6HZ8 - chains D and E of the 14 polymer chains in the assembly; structure by electron microscopy, 4.30 A resolution (low resolution: residue-level contacts below are approximate; hydrogen-bond / salt-bridge calls are withheld).

Chain D (and E):
Name: 5-methylcytosine-specific restriction enzyme B
Source organism: Escherichia coli (strain K12)
Notes: EC 3.1.21.-; chain E of this document is another copy of the same molecule, construct and numbering; everything in this record applies to it too
UniProt: P15005 (MCRB_ECOLI), isoform P15005-2; residues 162-459 here correspond to UniProt positions 1-298 (UniProt number = residue number - 161)
Sequence (307 residues; row label = number of the first residue in the row):
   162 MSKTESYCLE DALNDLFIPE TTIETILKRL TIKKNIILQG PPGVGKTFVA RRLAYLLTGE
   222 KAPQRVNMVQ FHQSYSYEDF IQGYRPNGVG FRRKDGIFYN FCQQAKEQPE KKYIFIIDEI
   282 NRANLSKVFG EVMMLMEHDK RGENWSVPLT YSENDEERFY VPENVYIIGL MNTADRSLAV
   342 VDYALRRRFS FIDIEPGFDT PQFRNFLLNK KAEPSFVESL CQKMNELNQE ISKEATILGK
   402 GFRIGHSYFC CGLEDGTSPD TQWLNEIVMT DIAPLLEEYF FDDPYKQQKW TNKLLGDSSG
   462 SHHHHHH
Unresolved in the structure: 162-173, 458-468 (chain E: 162-172, 458-468)
Sequence notes: expression tag (460-468)
Ligand contacts:
  - GDP (guanosine-5'-diphosphate): D176, L177, F178, P202, P203, G204, V205, G206, K207, T208, F209, H407, S408, C411, C412
  - GMP-PNP (GNP; phosphoaminophosphonic acid-guanylate ester): E298, D300, K301, A345, R348, R349
What the authors report for this chain:
  - mutagenesis - R348A: decreased catalytic activity
  - mutagenesis - R283A: abolished catalytic activity on GTP (citing earlier work)

How chain D and chain E interact:
Residue-residue contacts (35):
  T208(D) - K301(E)
  R212(D) - W306(E)
  M229(D) - M295(E)
  M229(D) - W306(E)
  V230(D) - M295(E)
  Q231(D) - M294(E)
  Q231(D) - M295(E)
  Q231(D) - R348(E)
  Q231(D) - R349(E)
  H233(D) - S287(E)
  H233(D) - G291(E)
  H233(D) - M294(E)
  Q234(D) - N285(E)
  S235(D) - S287(E)
  R246(D) - T311(E)
  R246(D) - Y312(E)
  P247(D) - Y245(E)
  N248(D) - Y245(E)
  N248(D) - F252(E)
  G249(D) - Y245(E)
  G249(D) - F252(E)
  V250(D) - F252(E)
  G251(D) - F252(E)
  R253(D) - E314(E)
  K255(D) - L310(E)
  K255(D) - T311(E)
  E280(D) - Y344(E)
  E280(D) - R348(E)
  R283(D) - Y344(E)
  N333(D) - Y344(E)
  D336(D) - Y344(E)
  E427(D) - K189(E)
  T431(D) - R190(E)
  T431(D) - K194(E)
  E439(D) - R347(E)
Interface residues without a listed pair, chain D (24 interface residues in all): M430
Interface residues without a listed pair, chain E (25 interface residues in all): K288, E292, E298, N305, D343

Overview:
24 residues of chain D and 25 residues of chain E are in contact. Ligands of chain D: GMP-PNP and GDP. The
paper reports that R348A of chain D reduces catalytic activity; R283A of chain D abolishes catalytic activity
on GTP.
Chain D and chain E are both 5-methylcytosine-specific restriction enzyme B (Escherichia coli (strain K12));
the structure, Structure of McrBC without DNA binding domains (Class 4), was determined by electron microscopy
(same publication as 6HZ4, 6HZ5, 6HZ6, 6HZ7 and 6HZ9).
